Entry 8ATF (electron microscopy, 3.45 A resolution); this record covers chains L and M of the 12 polymer chains in the assembly.

Chain L:
Molecule: 226-nt DNA strand
Sequence (226 nucleotides; each row starts with the number of its first residue; numbers below 1 keep their minus sign (DT-153 is residue -153)):
  -153 TCGGTACCCGGGGATCCTCTAGAGTGGGAGCTCGGAACACTATCCGACTG
  -103 GCACCGGCAAGGTCGCTGTTCAATACATGCACAGGATGTATATATCTGAC
   -53 ACGTGCCTGGAGACTAGGGAGTAATCCCCTTGGCGGTTAAAACGCGGGGG
    -3 ACAGCGCGTACGTGCGTTTAAGCGGTGCTAGAGCTGTCTACGACCAATTG
    47 AGCGGCCTCGGCACCGGGATTCTCCA
Unresolved in the structure: -153 to -71

Chain M:
Name: Histone H3.2
From: Homo sapiens
Reference sequence: Q71DI3 (H32_HUMAN); residues 1-135 here correspond to UniProt positions 2-136 (UniProt number = residue number + 1)
Chain sequence (135 residues; row label = number of the first residue in the row):
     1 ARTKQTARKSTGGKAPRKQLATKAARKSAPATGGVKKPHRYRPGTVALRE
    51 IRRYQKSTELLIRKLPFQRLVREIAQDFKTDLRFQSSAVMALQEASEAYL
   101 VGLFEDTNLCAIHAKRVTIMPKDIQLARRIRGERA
Unresolved in the structure: 1-39, 135
Curated features (UniProtKB/Swiss-Prot):
  - modified residue: Arg2 (Asymmetric dimethylarginine), Thr3 (Phosphothreonine), Lys4 (Allysine), Gln5 (5-glutamyl dopamine), Thr6 (Phosphothreonine), Arg8 (Citrulline), Lys9 (N6,N6,N6-trimethyllysine), Ser10 (ADP-ribosylserine), Thr11 (Phosphothreonine), Lys14 (N6-(2-hydroxyisobutyryl)lysine), Arg17 (Asymmetric dimethylarginine), Lys18 (N6-(2-hydroxyisobutyryl)lysine), Lys23 (N6-(2-hydroxyisobutyryl)lysine), Arg26 (Citrulline), Lys27 (N6,N6,N6-trimethyllysine), Ser28 (ADP-ribosylserine), Lys36 (N6,N6,N6-trimethyllysine), Lys37 (N6-methyllysine), Tyr41 (Phosphotyrosine), Lys56 (N6,N6,N6-trimethyllysine) and 8 more in UniProt
  - lipidation: Lys18 (N6-decanoyllysine), Cys110 (S-palmitoyl cysteine)

How chain L and chain M interact:
Pairs across the interface (10; chain L residue first):
  DT9(L) with Val46(M), phosphate contact; Ala47(M), phosphate contact
  DG10(L) with Arg40(M), salt bridge to the phosphate
  DA17(L) with Arg63(M), hydrogen bond to the phosphate; Pro66(M), phosphate contact; Arg69(M), salt bridge to the phosphate
  DG18(L) with Arg63(M), salt bridge to the phosphate; Lys64(M), hydrogen bond to the phosphate; Leu65(M), hydrogen bond to the phosphate
  DG27(L) with Arg83(M), sugar contact
Other interface residues (no listed pair), chain L (6 interface residues in all): DA26

In short:
The interface between chain L and chain M involves 6 residues on one side and 9 on the other; the contacts
include 3 hydrogen bonds and 3 salt bridges. Polar pairs include DA17(L)-Arg63(M), DG18(L)-Lys64(M) and
DG18(L)-Leu65(M).
Chain L is a 226-nt DNA strand and chain M is Histone H3.2 (Homo sapiens); the structure, Nucleosome-bound
Ino80 ATPase, was determined by electron microscopy (same publication as 8AV6).
